7AB6 - chains A and B; structure by X-ray diffraction, 1.90 A resolution.

== Chain A (and B) ==
Name: Multi-sensor hybrid histidine kinase
From: Chloroflexus aggregans (strain MD-66 / DSM 9485)
Notes: chain B of this document is another copy of the same molecule, construct and numbering; everything in this record applies to it too
Reference sequence: B8GAY9 (B8GAY9_CHLAD); residues 47-153 here = UniProt positions 47-153
Chain sequence (113 residues; numbered 47 to 159; the number before each row is that of its first residue):
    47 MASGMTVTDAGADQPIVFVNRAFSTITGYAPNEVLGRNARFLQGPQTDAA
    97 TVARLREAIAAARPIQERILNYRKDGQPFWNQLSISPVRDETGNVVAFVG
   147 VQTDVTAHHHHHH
Not modelled in the structure: 47, 154-159 (chain B: 47, 153-159)
Sequence notes: engineered mutation Thr52 (Ile in B8GAY9), Ala85 (Cys in B8GAY9); expression tag (154-159)
Small-molecule neighbours: FMN (flavin mononucleotide): Thr52, Thr54, Gln60, Asn84, Ala85, Arg86, Leu88, Gln89, Val98, Leu101, Arg102, Ile105, Ile115, Asn117, Asn127, Leu129, Ile131, Phe144, Val145, Gly146, Gln148

== Interface between chain A and chain B ==
Residue-residue contacts - 28 pairs, chain A then chain B:
  Ser49(A) - Asp136(B)  hydrogen bond
  Met51(A) - Val53(B)  hydrophobic
  Met51(A) - Ala143(B)  hydrophobic
  Val53(A) - Met51(B)  hydrophobic
  Val63(A) - Phe64(B)
  Phe64(A) - Val63(B)
  Phe64(A) - Phe64(B)  hydrophobic
  Asn66(A) - Val142(B)
  Gln112(A) - Glu137(B)
  Gln128(A) - Glu137(B)  hydrogen bond
  Ser130(A) - Glu137(B)  hydrogen bond
  Val134(A) - Val145(B)  hydrophobic
  Val134(A) - Val147(B)  hydrophobic
  Arg135(A) - Val147(B)
  Asp136(A) - Ser49(B)  hydrogen bond
  Asp136(A) - Val147(B)
  Glu137(A) - Gln112(B)
  Glu137(A) - Gln128(B)  hydrogen bond
  Glu137(A) - Leu129(B)
  Glu137(A) - Ser130(B)
  Val142(A) - Ser49(B)
  Val142(A) - Met51(B)  hydrophobic
  Val142(A) - Asn66(B)
  Ala143(A) - Met51(B)  hydrophobic
  Val145(A) - Val134(B)  hydrophobic
  Val147(A) - Val134(B)  hydrophobic
  Val147(A) - Arg135(B)
  Val147(A) - Asp136(B)
Interface residues without a listed pair, chain A (18 interface residues in all): Thr149
Interface residues without a listed pair, chain B (19 interface residues in all): Thr149

== Summary ==
18 residues of chain A face 19 of chain B across their interface, with 5 hydrogen bonds. Polar contacts
include Ser49(A)-Asp136(B), Gln128(A)-Glu137(B) and Ser130(A)-Glu137(B). Bound to chain A: flavin
mononucleotide.
Both chains are Multi-sensor hybrid histidine kinase (Chloroflexus aggregans (strain MD-66 / DSM 9485)). Entry
7AB6 (Structure of Chloroflexus aggregans flavin based fluorescent protein (CagFbFP) I52T variant) was
determined by X-ray diffraction (same publication as 6YX4, 6YX6, 6YXB, 7AB7 and 7ABY).
